Entry 2VU2 (X-ray diffraction, 2.65 A resolution); this record covers chains A and B of the 4 polymer chains in the assembly.

== Chain A (and B) ==
Name: Acetyl-CoA acetyltransferase
Organism: Zoogloea ramigera
Notes: EC 2.3.1.9; chain B of this document is another copy of the same molecule, construct and numbering; everything in this record applies to it too
Reference sequence: P07097 (THIL_ZOORA); the construct has insertions or renumbered stretches relative to UniProt, so the offset changes along the chain: 1-10 = UniProt 2-11; 12-392 = UniProt 12-392
Sequence (392 residues; numbered 1 to 392; the number before each row is that of its first residue):
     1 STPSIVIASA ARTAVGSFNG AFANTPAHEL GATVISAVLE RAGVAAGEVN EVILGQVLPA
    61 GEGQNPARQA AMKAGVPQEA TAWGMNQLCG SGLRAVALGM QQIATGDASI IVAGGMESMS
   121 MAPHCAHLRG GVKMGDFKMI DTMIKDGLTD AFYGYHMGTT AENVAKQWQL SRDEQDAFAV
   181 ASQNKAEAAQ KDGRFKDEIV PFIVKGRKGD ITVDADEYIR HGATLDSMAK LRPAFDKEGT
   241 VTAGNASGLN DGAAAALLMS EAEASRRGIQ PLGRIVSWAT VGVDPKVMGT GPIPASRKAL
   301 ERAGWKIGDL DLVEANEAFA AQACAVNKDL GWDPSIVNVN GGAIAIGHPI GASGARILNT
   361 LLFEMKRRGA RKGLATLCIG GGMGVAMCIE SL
Disordered / not traced: 1-3
Differences from the reference sequence: conflict Arg129 (Ala in P07097)
Curated features (UniProtKB/Swiss-Prot):
  - active site: Cys89 (Acyl-thioester intermediate), His348 (Proton acceptor), Cys378 (Proton acceptor)
Residues lining bound ligands: PN5 ((3R)-3-hydroxy-2,2-dimethyl-4-oxo-4-({3-oxo-3-[(2-sulfanylethyl)amino]propyl}amino)butyl 2,2-dimethylpropanoate): Cys89, Leu148, His156, Met157, Ala234, Phe235, Ala243, Ser247, Gly248, Leu249, Met288, Ala318, Phe319, His348

== How chain A and chain B interact ==
Contacting residue pairs (147; chain A residue first):
  Phe18(A) with Arg129(B)
  Asn19(A) with Arg129(B)
  Glu51(A) with Arg94(B), salt bridge; Thr280(B)
  Ala60(A) with Ala60(B), hydrophobic; Asp146(B)
  Gly61(A) with Lys145(B); Asp146(B), hydrogen bond (backbone-side chain)
  Glu62(A) with Asp146(B), hydrogen bond (backbone-side chain)
  Gly63(A) with Lys145(B); Asp146(B), hydrogen bond (backbone-side chain)
  Gln64(A) with Leu88(B); Lys145(B); Asp146(B); Gly147(B), hydrogen bond (side chain-backbone); Thr149(B); Asp150(B); Ala151(B); Met157(B); Gly381(B)
  Asn65(A) with Asn86(B); Leu88(B); Met383(B)
  Arg68(A) with Phe152(B); Val283(B); Gly381(B), hydrogen bond (side chain-backbone); Gly382(B), hydrogen bond (side chain-backbone)
  Gln69(A) with Ala151(B); Phe152(B)
  Met72(A) with Phe152(B), hydrophobic
  Gln78(A) with Gly282(B); Val283(B), hydrogen bond (backbone-backbone); Asp284(B), hydrogen bond
  Glu79(A) with Val281(B); Gly282(B), hydrogen bond (backbone-backbone)
  Ala80(A) with Gly282(B)
  Thr81(A) with Thr280(B); Val281(B); Met383(B)
  Ala82(A) with Gln87(B); Met383(B), hydrogen bond (backbone-side chain)
  Trp83(A) with Asn86(B); Gln87(B); Arg94(B); Leu98(B), hydrophobic
  Gly84(A) with Met85(B); Asn86(B), hydrogen bond (backbone-backbone)
  Met85(A) with Gly84(B); Met85(B), hydrophobic
  Asn86(A) with Asn65(B); Trp83(B); Gly84(B), hydrogen bond (backbone-backbone)
  Gln87(A) with Ala82(B); Trp83(B)
  Leu88(A) with Gln64(B); Asn65(B)
  Arg94(A) with Glu51(B), salt bridge; Trp83(B); Gln102(B), hydrogen bond
  Leu98(A) with Trp83(B), hydrophobic; Gln102(B)
  Gln101(A) with Gln101(B); Gln102(B), hydrogen bond; Thr105(B), hydrogen bond; Asp107(B), hydrogen bond
  Gln102(A) with Arg94(B), hydrogen bond; Leu98(B); Gln101(B), hydrogen bond; Trp278(B)
  Thr105(A) with Gln101(B), hydrogen bond; Thr105(B)
  Asp107(A) with Gln101(B), hydrogen bond; Trp278(B), hydrogen bond; Arg302(B), salt bridge
  Met119(A) with Arg129(B)
  Ser120(A) with His127(B), hydrogen bond (backbone-side chain); Arg129(B), hydrogen bond (backbone-side chain)
  Met121(A) with His127(B)
  Ala122(A) with His127(B); Arg129(B), hydrogen bond (backbone-side chain)
  Pro123(A) with Cys125(B), hydrophobic; Ala126(B); His127(B)
  His124(A) with Cys125(B); Ala126(B), hydrogen bond (backbone-backbone); Arg129(B)
  Cys125(A) with Pro123(B), hydrophobic; His124(B); Cys125(B), hydrophobic
  Ala126(A) with Pro123(B); His124(B), hydrogen bond (backbone-backbone)
  His127(A) with Ser120(B), hydrogen bond (side chain-backbone); Met121(B); Ala122(B); Pro123(B)
  Arg129(A) with Phe18(B); Asn19(B); Met119(B); Ser120(B), hydrogen bond (side chain-backbone); Ala122(B), hydrogen bond (side chain-backbone); His124(B); Asp141(B), salt bridge; Met143(B)
  Met139(A) with Met139(B), hydrophobic
  Asp141(A) with Arg129(B), salt bridge
  Met143(A) with Arg129(B)
  Lys145(A) with Gly61(B); Gly63(B); Gln64(B)
  Asp146(A) with Pro59(B); Ala60(B); Gly61(B), hydrogen bond (side chain-backbone); Glu62(B), hydrogen bond (side chain-backbone); Gly63(B), hydrogen bond (side chain-backbone); Gln64(B)
  Gly147(A) with Gln64(B), hydrogen bond (backbone-side chain)
  Leu148(A) with Gln64(B)
  Thr149(A) with Gln64(B)
  Asp150(A) with Gln64(B)
  Ala151(A) with Gln64(B); Gln69(B)
  Phe152(A) with Arg68(B); Gln69(B); Met72(B), hydrophobic
  Met157(A) with Gln64(B)
  Trp278(A) with Gln102(B); Asp107(B), hydrogen bond
  Thr280(A) with Glu51(B); Thr81(B)
  Val281(A) with Glu79(B); Thr81(B)
  Gly282(A) with Gln78(B); Glu79(B), hydrogen bond (backbone-backbone); Ala80(B); Thr81(B)
  Val283(A) with Arg68(B), hydrogen bond (backbone-side chain); Gln78(B), hydrogen bond (backbone-backbone)
  Asp284(A) with Gln78(B)
  Arg302(A) with Asp107(B), salt bridge
  Gly380(A) with Gln64(B)
  Gly381(A) with Gln64(B); Arg68(B), hydrogen bond (backbone-side chain)
  Gly382(A) with Arg68(B), hydrogen bond (backbone-side chain); Gln78(B)
  Met383(A) with Asn65(B); Thr81(B); Ala82(B), hydrogen bond (side chain-backbone)
Other interface residues (no listed pair), chain A (66 interface residues in all): Ala23, Asn24, Pro59, Pro285
Other interface residues (no listed pair), chain B (65 interface residues in all): Leu128, Leu148, Pro285, Gly380

== Summary ==
66 residues of chain A and 65 residues of chain B are in contact; the contacts include 40 hydrogen bonds and 6
salt bridges. Polar pairs include Glu51(A)-Arg94(B), Asp107(A)-Arg302(B) and Arg129(A)-Asp141(B). Chain A
binds compound PN5. From UniProt: 3 active-site residues on chain A.
Both chains are Acetyl-CoA acetyltransferase (Zoogloea ramigera). Entry 2VU2 (Biosynthetic thiolase from Z.
ramigera. Complex with S-pantetheine-11- pivalate) was determined by X-ray diffraction, deposited together
with 2VTZ, 2VU0 and 2VU1.
